6U71 - chains A and B; structure by X-ray diffraction, 1.47 A resolution.

== Chain A ==
Molecule: Bromodomain-containing protein 2
From: Homo sapiens
Reference sequence: P25440 (BRD2_HUMAN); numbering as in UniProt (aligned over 347-455)
Sequence (115 residues; numbered 341 to 455; the number before each row is that of its first residue):
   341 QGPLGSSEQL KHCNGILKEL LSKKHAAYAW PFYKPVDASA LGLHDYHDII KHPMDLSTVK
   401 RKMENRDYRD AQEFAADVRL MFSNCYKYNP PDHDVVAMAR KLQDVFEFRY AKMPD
Disordered / not traced: 341-345
Construct notes: expression tag (341-346)

== Chain B ==
Molecule: cyclic peptide 3.1_3
Sequence (13 residues; each row starts with the number of its first residue; numbering starts at 0):
     0 XWWIIPKVKK GCX
Glycans and other covalent adducts: covalent link ACE_0-Cys11
Modified positions: ACE (acetyl group) at position 0, NH2 (amino group) at position 12; Lys6, Lys9 (N(6)-acetyllysine; ALY)
Reported in the primary citation:
  - conformationally variable residues (side-chain flip): Trp1

== Chain A / chain B interface ==
Pairs across the interface (21; chain A residue first):
  Trp370(A) with ACE_0(B); Trp1(B); Trp2(B); Cys11(B), hydrogen bond
  Pro371(A) with Trp2(B), hydrophobic; Lys6(B)
  Phe372(A) with Lys6(B)
  Val376(A) with Lys6(B)
  Leu381(A) with Trp2(B); Pro5(B)
  Leu383(A) with Lys6(B)
  Asn429(A) with Lys6(B)
  His433(A) with Lys6(B); Val7(B)
  Asp434(A) with Lys6(B), hydrogen bond (backbone-backbone); Val7(B), hydrogen bond (backbone-backbone); Lys8(B); Lys9(B), hydrogen bond (side chain-backbone)
  Val435(A) with Trp2(B), hydrophobic; Lys6(B), hydrogen bond (backbone-backbone)
  Met438(A) with Trp2(B), hydrophobic
Interface residues without a listed pair, chain A (13 interface residues in all): Tyr386, Cys425

== Overview ==
Chain A and chain B form an interface of 13 and 9 residues respectively, with 5 hydrogen bonds. Polar pairs
include Trp370(A)-Cys11(B), Asp434(A)-Lys9(B) and Asp434(A)-Lys6(B). From the paper: conformational
variability at Trp1(B).
Here chain A is Bromodomain-containing protein 2 (Homo sapiens) and chain B is cyclic peptide 3.1_3. Entry
6U71 (BRD2-BD2 in complex with the cyclic peptide 3.1_3) was determined by X-ray diffraction, deposited
together with 6U4A, 6U61, 6U6K, 6U6L, 6U72, 6U74 and 8 further entries.
